PDB entry 7XOD | electron microscopy, 3.27 A resolution | chains S and T of the 12 polymer chains in the assembly

Chain S:
Molecule: Light chain of JMB2002 Fab
Source organism: Homo sapiens
Notes: antibody fragment or engineered binder
Chain sequence (214 residues; numbered 1 to 214; the number before each row is that of its first residue):
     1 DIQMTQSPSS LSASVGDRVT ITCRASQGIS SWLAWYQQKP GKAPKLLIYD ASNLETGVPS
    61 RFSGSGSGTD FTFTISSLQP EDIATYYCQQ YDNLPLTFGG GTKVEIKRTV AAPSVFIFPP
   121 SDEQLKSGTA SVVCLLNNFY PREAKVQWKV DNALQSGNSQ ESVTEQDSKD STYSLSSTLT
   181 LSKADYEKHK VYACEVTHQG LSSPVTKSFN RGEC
Disordered / not traced: 214
Disulfides: Cys23-Cys88, Cys134-Cys194

Chain T:
Molecule: Nanobody
Source organism: Lama glama
Notes: antibody fragment or engineered binder
Chain sequence (124 residues; row label = number of the first residue in the row):
     7 MGSQVQLQES GGGLVQPGGS LRLSCAASGR TISRYAMSWF RQAPGKEREF VAVARRSGDG
    67 AFYADSVQGR FTVSRDDAKN TVYLQMNSLK PEDTAVYYCA IDSDTFYSGS YDYWGQGTQV
   127 TVSS
Disordered / not traced: 7-9, 130
Disulfides: Cys31-Cys105

Interface between chain S and chain T:
Pairs across the interface - 16 pairs, chain S then chain T:
  Lys107(S) - Phe68(T)
  Val110(S) - Phe68(T)  hydrophobic
  Glu143(S) - Ser114(T)
  Glu143(S) - Gly115(T)
  Ala144(S) - Tyr113(T)  hydrogen bond (backbone-side chain)
  Gln147(S) - Tyr113(T)  hydrogen bond
  Thr197(S) - Ser116(T)  hydrogen bond (side chain-backbone)
  Thr197(S) - Tyr117(T)
  Gln199(S) - Phe56(T)
  Gln199(S) - Val59(T)
  Gln199(S) - Asp108(T)
  Gln199(S) - Asp118(T)
  Gly200(S) - Phe56(T)
  Ser202(S) - Tyr117(T)  hydrogen bond (backbone-side chain)
  Ser203(S) - Tyr117(T)
  Pro204(S) - Tyr117(T)
Also at the interface, not in a pair above, chain S (13 interface residues in all): Ser12, Lys145
Also at the interface, not in a pair above, chain T (14 interface residues in all): Arg61, Asp65, Asp110, Trp120

Summary:
13 residues of chain S face 14 of chain T across their interface, with 4 hydrogen bonds. Polar pairs include
Ala144(S)-Tyr113(T), Gln147(S)-Tyr113(T) and Thr197(S)-Ser116(T).
Here chain S is Light chain of JMB2002 Fab (Homo sapiens) and chain T is Nanobody (Lama glama). Entry 7XOD
(SARS-CoV-2 Omicron BA.2 Variant Spike Trimer with three JMB2002 Fab Bound) was determined by electron
microscopy (same publication as 7XO4, 7XO5, 7XO6, 7XO7, 7XO8, 7XO9 and 3 further entries).
